8J76 - chain A; structure by electron microscopy, 3.70 A resolution.

== Chain A ==
Name: High affinity choline transporter 1
Source organism: Homo sapiens
Reference sequence: Q9GZV3 (SC5A7_HUMAN); residues 1-580 here = UniProt positions 1-580
Chain sequence (580 residues; numbered 1 to 580; the number before each row is that of its first residue):
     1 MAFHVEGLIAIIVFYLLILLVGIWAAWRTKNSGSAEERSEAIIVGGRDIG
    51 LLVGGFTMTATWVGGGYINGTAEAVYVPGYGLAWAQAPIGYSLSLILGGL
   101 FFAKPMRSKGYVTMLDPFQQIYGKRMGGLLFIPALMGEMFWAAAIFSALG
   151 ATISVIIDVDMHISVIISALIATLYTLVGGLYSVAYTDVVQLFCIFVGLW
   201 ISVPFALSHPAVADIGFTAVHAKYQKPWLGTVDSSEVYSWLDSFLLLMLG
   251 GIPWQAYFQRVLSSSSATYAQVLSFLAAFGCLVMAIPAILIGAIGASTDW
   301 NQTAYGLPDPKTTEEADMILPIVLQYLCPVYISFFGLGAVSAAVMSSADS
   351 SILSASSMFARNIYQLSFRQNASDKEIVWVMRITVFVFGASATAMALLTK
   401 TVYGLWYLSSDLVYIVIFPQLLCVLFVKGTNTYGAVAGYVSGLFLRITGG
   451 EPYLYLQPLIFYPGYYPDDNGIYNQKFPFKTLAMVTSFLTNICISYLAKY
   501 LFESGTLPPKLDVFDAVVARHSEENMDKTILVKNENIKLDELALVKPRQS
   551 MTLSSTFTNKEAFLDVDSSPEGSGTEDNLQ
Disordered / not traced: 1-2, 29-46, 182-185, 518-580
Glycans and other covalent adducts: N-acetylglucosamine (NAG) linked to N301

== In short ==
Covalently linked N-acetylglucosamine: at N301.
Chain A is High affinity choline transporter 1 (Homo sapiens); the structure, Human high-affinity choline
transporter CHT1 in the inward-facing apo-open conformation, was determined by electron microscopy (same
publication as 8J75, 8J77 and 8J74).
